8H0L - chains A and C of the 3 polymer chains in the assembly; structure by X-ray diffraction, 1.80 A resolution.

== Chain A ==
Molecule: SBDHga1
Source organism: Hahella ganghwensis
Amino-acid sequence (163 residues; numbered -2 to 160; the number before each row is that of its first residue; numbers below 1 keep their minus sign (Gly-2 is residue -2)):
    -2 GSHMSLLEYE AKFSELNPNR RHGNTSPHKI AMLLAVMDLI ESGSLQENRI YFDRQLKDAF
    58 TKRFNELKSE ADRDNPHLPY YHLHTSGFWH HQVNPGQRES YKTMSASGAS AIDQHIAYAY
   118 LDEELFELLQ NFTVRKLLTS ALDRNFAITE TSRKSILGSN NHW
Disordered / not traced: -2 to 0, 153-160
Metal / ion sites: Mg2+: Asn16, Arg17 (shared with 1 residue of chain D)
Reported in the primary citation:
  - binding site for the 10-nt DNA strand (chain C): Asn16, His25, Lys26, Arg70, Asn72, Leu75, Pro76, His79, Thr82
  - binding site for the 10-nt DNA strand: Arg18
  - mutagenesis - H25A, R70A, N72A, P76A: decreased binding to the 10-nt DNA strand (chain C)
  - mutagenesis - L75Y: decreased binding to GPSTTC and GPSATC
  - binding site for Mg2+: Arg17
  - binding site for the 10-nt DNA strand: Arg18, His19, Ser104, Ala106, Ser107

== Chain C ==
Molecule: 10-nt DNA strand
Sequence (10 nucleotides; each row starts with the number of its first residue):
     1 CGAGXTCGGC
Modified positions: PST (thymidine-5'-thiophosphate) at position 5

== How chain A and chain C interact ==
Pairs across the interface - 19 pairs, chain A then chain C:
  Asn14(A) - DG4(C)  sugar contact
  Pro15(A) - PST_5(C)  phosphate contact
  Asn16(A) - DG4(C)  hydrogen bond to the base
  Asn16(A) - PST_5(C)  hydrogen bond to the phosphate
  Ser23(A) - PST_5(C)  phosphate contact
  His25(A) - PST_5(C)  phosphate contact
  His25(A) - DT6(C)  salt bridge to the phosphate
  Lys26(A) - DG4(C)  salt bridge to the phosphate
  Lys26(A) - PST_5(C)  phosphate contact
  Asp69(A) - DT6(C)  phosphate contact
  Arg70(A) - DT6(C)  hydrogen bond to the phosphate
  Arg70(A) - DC7(C)  salt bridge to the phosphate
  Asn72(A) - DT6(C)  hydrogen bond to the phosphate
  Leu75(A) - PST_5(C)  base contact
  Leu75(A) - DT6(C)  base contact
  Pro76(A) - PST_5(C)  base contact
  His79(A) - DG4(C)  salt bridge to the phosphate
  His79(A) - PST_5(C)  base contact
  Thr82(A) - DG4(C)  hydrogen bond to the phosphate
Also at the interface, not in a pair above, chain A (14 interface residues in all): Ala68
Also at the interface, not in a pair above, chain C (5 interface residues in all): DA3

== Summary ==
14 residues of chain A and 5 residues of chain C are in contact, with 5 hydrogen bonds and 4 salt bridges.
Polar pairs include Asn16(A)-DG4(C), Asn16(A)-PST_5(C) and Arg70(A)-DT6(C). The paper reports a binding site
for the 10-nt DNA strand (chain C) at Asn16(A), His25(A) and Lys26(A) among others; H25A, R70A and N72A of
chain A, among others, reduce binding to the 10-nt DNA strand (chain C); 5 substitutions were tested in all.
Here chain A is SBDHga1 (Hahella ganghwensis) and chain C is a 10-nt DNA strand. Entry 8H0L (Sulfur binding
domain of Hga complexed with phosphorothioated DNA) was determined by X-ray diffraction.
